8HEV - chains H and G of the 24 polymer chains in the assembly; structure by electron microscopy, 4.20 A resolution (low resolution: residue-level contacts below are approximate; hydrogen-bond / salt-bridge calls are withheld).

== Chain H (and G) ==
Molecule: Portal protein
Source organism: Human betaherpesvirus 5
Notes: chain G of this document is another copy of the same molecule, construct and numbering; everything in this record applies to it too
UniProtKB: Q6RXD3 (Q6RXD3_HCMV); residues 1-697 here = UniProt positions 1-697
Amino-acid sequence (697 residues; numbered 1 to 697; the number before each row is that of its first residue):
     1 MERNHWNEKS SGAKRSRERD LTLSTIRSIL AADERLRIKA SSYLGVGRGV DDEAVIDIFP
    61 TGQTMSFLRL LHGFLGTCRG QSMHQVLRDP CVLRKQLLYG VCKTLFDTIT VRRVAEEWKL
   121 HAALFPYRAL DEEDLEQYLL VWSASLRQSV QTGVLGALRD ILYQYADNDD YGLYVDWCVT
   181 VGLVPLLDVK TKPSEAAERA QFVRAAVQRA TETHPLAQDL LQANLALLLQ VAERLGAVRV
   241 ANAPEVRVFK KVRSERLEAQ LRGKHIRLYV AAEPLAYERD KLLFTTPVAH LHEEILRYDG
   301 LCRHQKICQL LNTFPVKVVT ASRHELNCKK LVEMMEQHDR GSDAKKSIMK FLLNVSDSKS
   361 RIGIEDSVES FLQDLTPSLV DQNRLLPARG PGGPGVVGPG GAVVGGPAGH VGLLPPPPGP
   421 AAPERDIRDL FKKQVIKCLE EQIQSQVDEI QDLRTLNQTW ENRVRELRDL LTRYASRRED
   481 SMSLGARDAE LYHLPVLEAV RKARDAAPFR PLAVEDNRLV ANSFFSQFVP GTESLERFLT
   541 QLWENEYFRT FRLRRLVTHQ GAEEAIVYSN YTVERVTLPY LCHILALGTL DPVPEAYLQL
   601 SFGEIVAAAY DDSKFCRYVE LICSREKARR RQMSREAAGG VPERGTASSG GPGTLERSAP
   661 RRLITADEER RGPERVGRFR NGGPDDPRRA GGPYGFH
Unresolved in the structure: 1-51, 321-487, 636-697

== How chain H and chain G interact ==
Contacting residue pairs - 7 pairs, chain H then chain G:
  V316(H) - F524(G)
  Y492(H) - L296(G)
  Y492(H) - R297(G)
  H493(H) - Q63(G)
  H493(H) - L296(G)
  V496(H) - R303(G)
  V496(H) - I307(G)
Other interface residues (no listed pair), chain G (7 interface residues in all): H292

== Overview ==
The interface between chain H and chain G involves 4 residues on one side and 7 on the other.
Chain H and chain G are both Portal protein (Human betaherpesvirus 5); the structure, C12 portal in HCMV
B-capsid, was determined by electron microscopy, deposited together with 8HEY and 8HEU.
